Entry 8K3O (electron microscopy, 3.88 A resolution); this record covers chains H and A of the 22 polymer chains in the assembly.

# Chain H
Protein: 30S ribosomal protein S8
Source organism: Escherichia coli K-12
Reference sequence: P0A7W7 (RS8_ECOLI); numbering as in UniProt (aligned over 1-130)
Amino-acid sequence (130 residues; row label = number of the first residue in the row):
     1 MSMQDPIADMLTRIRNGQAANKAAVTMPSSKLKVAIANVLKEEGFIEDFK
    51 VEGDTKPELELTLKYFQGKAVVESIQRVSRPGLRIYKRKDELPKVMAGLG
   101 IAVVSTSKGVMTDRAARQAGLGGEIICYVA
Unresolved in the structure: 1

# Chain A
Molecule: 16S rRNA
Source organism: Escherichia coli K-12
Sequence (1554 nucleotides; numbered 1 to 1554; the number before each row is that of its first residue):
     1 AAAUUGAAGAGUUUGAUCAUGGCUCAGAUUGAACGCUGGCGGCAGGCCUA
    51 ACACAUGCAAGUCGAACGGUAACAGGAAGAAGCUUGCUUCUUUGCUGACG
   101 AGUGGCGGACGGGUGAGUAAUGUCUGGGAAACUGCCUGAUGGAGGGGGAU
   151 AACUACUGGAAACGGUAGCUAAUACCGCAUAACGUCGCAAGACCAAAGAG
   201 GGGGACCUUCGGGCCUCUUGCCAUCGGAUGUGCCCAGAUGGGAUUAGCUA
   251 GUAGGUGGGGUAACGGCUCACCUAGGCGACGAUCCCUAGCUGGUCUGAGA
   301 GGAUGACCAGCCACACUGGAACUGAGACACGGUCCAGACUCCUACGGGAG
   351 GCAGCAGUGGGGAAUAUUGCACAAUGGGCGCAAGCCUGAUGCAGCCAUGC
   401 CGCGUGUAUGAAGAAGGCCUUCGGGUUGUAAAGUACUUUCAGCGGGGAGG
   451 AAGGGAGUAAAGUUAAUACCUUUGCUCAUUGACGUUACCCGCAGAAGAAG
   501 CACCGGCUAACUCCGUGCCAGCAGCCGCGGUAAUACGGAGGGUGCAAGCG
   551 UUAAUCGGAAUUACUGGGCGUAAAGCGCACGCAGGCGGUUUGUUAAGUCA
   601 GAUGUGAAAUCCCCGGGCUCAACCUGGGAACUGCAUCUGAUACUGGCAAG
   651 CUUGAGUCUCGUAGAGGGGGGUAGAAUUCCAGGUGUAGCGGUGAAAUGCG
   701 UAGAGAUCUGGAGGAAUACCGGUGGCGAAGGCGGCCCCCUGGACGAAGAC
   751 UGACGCUCAGGUGCGAAAGCGUGGGGAGCAAACAGGAUUAGAUACCCUGG
   801 UAGUCCACGCCGUAAACGAUGUCGACUUGGAGGUUGUGCCCUUGAGGCGU
   851 GGCUUCCGGAGCUAACGCGUUAAGUCGACCGCCUGGGGAGUACGGCCGCA
   901 AGGUUAAAACUCAAAUGAAUUGACGGGGGCCCGCACAAGCGGUGGAGCAU
   951 GUGGUUUAAUUCGAUGCAACGCGAAGAACCUUACCUGGUCUUGACAUCCA
  1001 CGGAAGUUUUCAGAGAUGAGAAUGUGCCUUCGGGAACCGUGAGACAGGUG
  1051 CUGCAUGGCUGUCGUCAGCUCGUGUUGUGAAAUGUUGGGUUAAGUCCCGC
  1101 AACGAGCGCAACCCUUAUCCUUUGUUGCCAGCGGUCCGGCCGGGAACUCA
  1151 AAGGAGACUGCCAGUGAUAAACUGGAGGAAGGUGGGGAUGACGUCAAGUC
  1201 AUCAUGGCCCUUACGACCAGGGCUACACACGUGCUACAAUGGCGCAUACA
  1251 AAGAGAAGCGACCUCGCGAGAGCAAGCGGACCUCAUAAAGUGCGUCGUAG
  1301 UCCGGAUUGGAGUCUGCAACUCGACUCCAUGAAGUCGGAAUCGCUAGUAA
  1351 UCGUGGAUCAGAAUGCCACGGUGAAUACGUUCCCGGGCCUUGUACACACC
  1401 GCCCGUCACACCAUGGGAGUGGGUUGCAAAAGAAGUAGGUAGCUUAACCU
  1451 UCGGGAGGGCGCUUACCACUUUGUGAUUCAUGACUGGGGUGAAGUCGUAA
  1501 CAAGGUAACCGUAGGGGAACCUGCGGUUGGAUCACCUCCUUACCUUAAAG
  1551 AAGC
Unresolved in the structure: 1391-1503, 1540-1554

# Interface between chain H and chain A
Residue-residue contacts (63):
  Ser2(H) - G755(A)  sugar contact
  Ser2(H) - C756(A)  hydrogen bond to the sugar
  Ser2(H) - C823(A)  hydrogen bond to the sugar
  Ser2(H) - G824(A)  sugar contact
  Ser2(H) - G877(A)  base contact
  Met3(H) - G587(A)  sugar contact
  Met3(H) - G824(A)  hydrogen bond to the sugar
  Gln4(H) - C586(A)  sugar contact
  Gln4(H) - G587(A)  sugar contact
  Gln4(H) - G755(A)  base contact
  Gln4(H) - C756(A)  base contact
  Gln4(H) - A878(A)  sugar contact
  Asp5(H) - G877(A)  hydrogen bond to the sugar
  Pro6(H) - U589(A)  phosphate contact
  Ala8(H) - C876(A)  sugar contact
  Asp9(H) - A825(A)  hydrogen bond to the sugar
  Thr12(H) - A825(A)  base contact
  Thr12(H) - U875(A)  base contact
  Thr12(H) - C876(A)  hydrogen bond to the sugar
  Arg13(H) - A825(A)  hydrogen bond to the sugar
  Arg13(H) - C826(A)  sugar contact
  Arg15(H) - U875(A)  hydrogen bond to the sugar
  Arg15(H) - C876(A)  salt bridge to the phosphate
  Asn16(H) - C826(A)  hydrogen bond to the base
  Asn16(H) - U827(A)  sugar contact
  Asn16(H) - G874(A)  base contact
  Asn16(H) - U875(A)  sugar contact
  Ala20(H) - U827(A)  phosphate contact
  Ala20(H) - U828(A)  phosphate contact
  Lys22(H) - U828(A)  salt bridge to the phosphate
  Ser30(H) - U589(A)  phosphate contact
  Ser30(H) - U590(A)  hydrogen bond to the phosphate
  Lys31(H) - U590(A)  hydrogen bond to the phosphate
  Lys31(H) - U591(A)  salt bridge to the phosphate
  Lys31(H) - C643(A)  phosphate contact
  Leu32(H) - A642(A)  sugar contact
  Leu32(H) - C643(A)  sugar contact
  Lys56(H) - U653(A)  salt bridge to the phosphate
  Arg80(H) - G877(A)  phosphate contact
  Arg80(H) - A878(A)  salt bridge to the phosphate
  Pro81(H) - G877(A)  phosphate contact
  Pro81(H) - A878(A)  phosphate contact
  Gly82(H) - A878(A)  hydrogen bond to the phosphate
  Arg84(H) - C643(A)  sugar contact
  Tyr86(H) - G597(A)  hydrogen bond to the base
  Tyr86(H) - U598(A)  phosphate contact
  Lys87(H) - C599(A)  sugar contact
  Arg88(H) - C599(A)  phosphate contact
  Arg88(H) - A600(A)  salt bridge to the phosphate
  Lys89(H) - A600(A)  salt bridge to the phosphate
  Lys89(H) - G601(A)  salt bridge to the phosphate
  Ser105(H) - A642(A)  hydrogen bond to the base
  Ser105(H) - C643(A)  hydrogen bond to the sugar
  Thr106(H) - A642(A)  base contact
  Ser107(H) - A640(A)  hydrogen bond to the sugar
  Ser107(H) - U641(A)  sugar contact
  Ser107(H) - A642(A)  base contact
  Lys108(H) - A640(A)  hydrogen bond to the sugar
  Gly109(H) - A642(A)  sugar contact
  Val110(H) - A642(A)  sugar contact
  Gly120(H) - A600(A)  sugar contact
  Gly122(H) - C599(A)  sugar contact
  Glu124(H) - C643(A)  hydrogen bond to the sugar
Interface residues without a listed pair, chain H (38 interface residues in all): Val25, Thr55, Leu121, Gly123
Interface residues without a listed pair, chain A (32 interface residues in all): G588, U644, U652, C879

# Summary
38 residues of chain H and 32 residues of chain A are in contact, with 18 hydrogen bonds and 8 salt bridges.
Polar pairs include Asn16(H)-C826(A), Tyr86(H)-G597(A) and Ser105(H)-A642(A).
Chain H is 30S ribosomal protein S8 and chain A is 16S rRNA, both from Escherichia coli K-12; the structure,
Cryo-EM structure of 30S ribosome with cleaved AP-mRNA bound complex I, was determined by electron microscopy
(same publication as 8K4E).
